Entry 7EZK (electron microscopy, 3.10 A resolution); this record covers chains B and G of the 5 polymer chains in the assembly.

# Chain B
Protein: Guanine nucleotide-binding protein G(I)/G(S)/G(T) subunit beta-1
Organism: Homo sapiens
UniProt: P62873 (GBB1_HUMAN); residues 2-340 here = UniProt positions 2-340
Sequence (351 residues; numbered -10 to 340; the number before each row is that of its first residue; numbers below 1 keep their minus sign (Met-10 is residue -10)):
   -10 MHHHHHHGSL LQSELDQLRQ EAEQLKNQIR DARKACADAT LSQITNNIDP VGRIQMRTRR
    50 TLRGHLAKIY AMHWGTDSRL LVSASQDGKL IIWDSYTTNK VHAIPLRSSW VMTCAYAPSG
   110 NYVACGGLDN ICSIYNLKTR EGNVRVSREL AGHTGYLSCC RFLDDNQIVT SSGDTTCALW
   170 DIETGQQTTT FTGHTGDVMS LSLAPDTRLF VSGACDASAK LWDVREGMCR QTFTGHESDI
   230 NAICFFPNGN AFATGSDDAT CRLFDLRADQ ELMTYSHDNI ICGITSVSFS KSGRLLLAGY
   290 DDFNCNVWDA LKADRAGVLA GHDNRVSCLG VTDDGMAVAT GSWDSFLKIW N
Not modelled in the structure: -10 to 1
Construct notes: expression tag (-10 to 1)
Swiss-Prot annotation at these positions:
  - modified residue: Ser2 (N-acetylserine), His266 (Phosphohistidine)
  - natural variant: Leu30 (L30F: In MRD42; uncertain significance), Arg52 (R52G: In MRD42), Gly64 (G64V: In MRD42), Asp76 (D76E: In MRD42; D76G: In MRD42), Gly77 (G77S: In MRD42), Lys78 (K78R: In MRD42), Ile80 (I80N: In MRD42; I80T: In MRD42), His91 (H91R: In MRD42; uncertain significance), Ala92 (A92T: In MRD42), Pro94 (P94S: In MRD42), Leu95 (L95P: In MRD42), Arg96 (R96L: In MRD42), 5 further natural variant entries in UniProt

# Chain G
Protein: Guanine nucleotide-binding protein G(I)/G(S)/G(O) subunit gamma-2
Organism: Homo sapiens
UniProt: P59768 (GBG2_HUMAN); residue numbers follow UniProt; this construct covers 1-71
Sequence (71 residues; row label = number of the first residue in the row):
     1 MASNNTASIA QARKLVEQLK MEANIDRIKV SKAAADLMAY CEAHAKEDPL LTPVPASENP
    61 FREKKFFCAI L
Not modelled in the structure: 1-10, 64-71
Swiss-Prot annotation at these positions:
  - modified residue: Ala2 (N-acetylalanine), Cys68 (Cysteine methyl ester)
  - lipidation: Cys68 (S-geranylgeranyl cysteine)

# How chain B and chain G interact
Pairs across the interface (69; chain B residue first):
  Leu7(B) with Val16(G)
  Ala11(B) with Leu19(G)
  Leu14(B) with Leu19(G), hydrophobic; Lys20(G)
  Lys15(B) with Leu19(G)
  Ile18(B) with Leu19(G), hydrophobic
  Arg22(B) with Glu22(G), salt bridge
  Cys25(B) with Val30(G)
  Ala28(B) with Val30(G)
  Leu30(B) with Ala34(G), hydrophobic
  Ile33(B) with Ala34(G), hydrophobic
  Ile37(B) with Met38(G), hydrophobic
  Val40(B) with Leu51(G), hydrophobic
  Ile43(B) with Leu50(G); Leu51(G)
  Met45(B) with Leu50(G), hydrophobic
  Arg48(B) with Phe61(G)
  Arg49(B) with Phe61(G), hydrogen bond (side chain-backbone); Glu63(G), hydrogen bond (side chain-backbone)
  Ser84(B) with Phe61(G)
  Tyr85(B) with Pro60(G); Phe61(G), hydrophobic
  Lys209(B) with Gln18(G), hydrogen bond
  Met217(B) with Gln18(G), hydrogen bond
  Cys218(B) with Gln18(G)
  Arg219(B) with Glu22(G)
  Gln220(B) with Glu22(G)
  Thr221(B) with Glu22(G), hydrogen bond
  Phe235(B) with Leu37(G), hydrophobic; Tyr40(G), hydrophobic
  Pro236(B) with Tyr40(G), hydrogen bond (backbone-side chain)
  Asn237(B) with Asp36(G), hydrogen bond; Leu37(G); Tyr40(G)
  Asn239(B) with Asp36(G), hydrogen bond
  Asp254(B) with Ala33(G)
  Arg256(B) with Arg27(G); Ile28(G), hydrogen bond (backbone-backbone); Lys32(G)
  Ala257(B) with Ile28(G); Val30(G), hydrophobic
  Asp258(B) with Arg27(G), salt bridge
  Gln259(B) with Val30(G)
  Leu261(B) with Val30(G), hydrophobic; Leu37(G), hydrophobic
  Ser279(B) with Asp48(G), hydrogen bond; Leu50(G)
  Lys280(B) with Tyr40(G); Glu47(G), salt bridge; Asp48(G), hydrogen bond (backbone-side chain)
  Ser281(B) with Tyr40(G); His44(G); Asp48(G), hydrogen bond
  Arg283(B) with Leu51(G)
  Leu284(B) with Leu50(G)
  Leu300(B) with Cys41(G), hydrophobic
  Val320(B) with Leu50(G), hydrophobic
  Asp323(B) with Pro49(G)
  Gly324(B) with Pro49(G); Leu50(G)
  Met325(B) with Pro49(G), hydrophobic; Val54(G), hydrophobic; Pro60(G); Phe61(G), hydrophobic
  Ala326(B) with Phe61(G), hydrophobic
  Val327(B) with Leu50(G), hydrophobic
  Asn340(B) with Leu50(G); Asn59(G), hydrogen bond; Phe61(G)
Also at the interface, not in a pair above, chain B (56 interface residues in all): Arg8, Gln17, Ala21, Ala26, Gly182, Ala240, Leu252, Gly282, Ile338
Also at the interface, not in a pair above, chain G (34 interface residues in all): Arg13, Leu15, Met21, Ala23, Ile25, Ala45, Arg62

# In short
Chain B and chain G form an interface of 56 and 34 residues respectively; the contacts include 13 hydrogen
bonds and 3 salt bridges. Among the polar pairs are Arg22(B)-Glu22(G), Asp258(B)-Arg27(G) and
Lys280(B)-Glu47(G).
Here chain B is Guanine nucleotide-binding protein G(I)/G(S)/G(T) subunit beta-1 and chain G is Guanine
nucleotide-binding protein G(I)/G(S)/G(O) subunit gamma-2, both from Homo sapiens. Entry 7EZK (Cryo-EM
structure of an activated Cholecystokinin A receptor (CCKAR)-Gs complex) was determined by electron microscopy
together with 7EZH and 7EZM from the same study.
